PDB entry 4OIR | X-ray diffraction, 3.10 A resolution | chains B and D of the 9 polymer chains in the assembly

# Chain B
Molecule: DNA-directed RNA polymerase subunit alpha
From: Thermus thermophilus
Notes: EC 2.7.7.6
UniProtKB: Q5SHR6 (RPOA_THET8); residues 1-305 here = UniProt positions 1-305
Chain sequence (305 residues; numbered 1 to 305; the number before each row is that of its first residue):
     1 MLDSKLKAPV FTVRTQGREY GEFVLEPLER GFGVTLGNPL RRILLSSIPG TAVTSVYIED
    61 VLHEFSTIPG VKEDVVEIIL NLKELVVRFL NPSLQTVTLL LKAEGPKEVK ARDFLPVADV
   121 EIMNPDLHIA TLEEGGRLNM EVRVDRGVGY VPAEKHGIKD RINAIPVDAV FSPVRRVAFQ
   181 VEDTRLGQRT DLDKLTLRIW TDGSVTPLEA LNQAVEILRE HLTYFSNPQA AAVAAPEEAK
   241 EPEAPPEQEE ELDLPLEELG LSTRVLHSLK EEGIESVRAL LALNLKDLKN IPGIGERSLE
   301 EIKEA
Not modelled in the structure: 1, 229-305

# Chain D
Molecule: DNA-directed RNA polymerase subunit beta'
From: Thermus thermophilus
Notes: EC 2.7.7.6
UniProtKB: Q8RQE8 (RPOC_THET8); numbering as in UniProt (aligned over 1-1524)
Chain sequence (1524 residues; each row starts with the number of its first residue):
     1 MKKEVRKVRI ALASPEKIRS WSYGEVEKPE TINYRTLKPE RDGLFDERIF GPIKDYECAC
    61 GKYKRQRFEG KVCERCGVEV TKSIVRRYRM GHIELATPAA HIWFVKDVPS KIGTLLDLSA
   121 TELEQVLYFS KYIVLDPKGA ILNGVPVEKR QLLTDEEYRE LRYGKQETYP LPPGVDALVK
   181 DGEEVVKGQE LAPGVVSRLD GVALYRFPRR VRVEYVKKER AGLRLPLAAW VEKEAYKPGE
   241 ILAELPEPYL FRAEEEGVVE LKELEEGAFL VLRREDEPVA TYFLPVGMTP LVVHGEIVEK
   301 GQPLAEAKGL LRMPRQVRAA QVEAEEEGET VYLTLFLEWT EPKDYRVQPH MNVVVPEGAR
   361 VEAGDKIVAA IDPEEEVIAE AEGVVHLHEP ASILVVKARV YPFEDDVEVS TGDRVAPGDV
   421 LADGGKVKSD VYGRVEVDLV RNVVRVVESY DIDARMGAEA IQQLLKELDL EALEKELLEE
   481 MKHPSRARRA KARKRLEVVR AFLDSGNRPE WMILEAVPVL PPDLRPMVQV DGGRFATSDL
   541 NDLYRRLINR NNRLKKLLAQ GAPEIIIRNE KRMLQEAVDA LLDNGRRGAP VTNPGSDRPL
   601 RSLTDILSGK QGRFRQNLLG KRVDYSGRSV IVVGPQLKLH QCGLPKRMAL ELFKPFLLKK
   661 MEEKGIAPNV KAARRMLERQ RDIKDEVWDA LEEVIHGKVV LLNRAPTLHR LGIQAFQPVL
   721 VEGQSIQLHP LVCEAFNADF DGDQMAVHVP LSSFAQAEAR IQMLSAHNLL SPASGEPLAK
   781 PSRDIILGLY YITQVRKEKK GAGLEFATPE EALAAHERGE VALNAPIKVA GRETSVGRLK
   841 YVFANPDEAL LAVAHGIVDL QDVVTVRYMG KRLETSPGRI LFARIVAEAV EDEKVAWELI
   901 QLDVPQEKNS LKDLVYQAFL RLGMEKTARL LDALKYYGFT FSTTSGITIG IDDAVIPEEK
   961 KQYLEEADRK LLQIEQAYEM GFLTDRERYD QILQLWTETT EKVTQAVFKN FEENYPFNPL
  1021 YVMAQSGARG NPQQIRQLCG LRGLMQKPSG ETFEVPVRSS FREGLTVLEY FISSHGARKG
  1081 GADTALRTAD SGYLTRKLVD VTHEIVVREA DCGTTNYISV PLFQPDEVTR SLRLRKRADI
  1141 EAGLYGRVLA REVEVLGVRL EEGRYLSMDD VHLLIKAAEA GEIQEVPVRS PLTCQTRYGV
  1201 CQKCYGYDLS MARPVSIGEA VGIVAAQSIG EPGTQLTMRT FHTGGVAGAA DITQGLPRVI
  1261 ELFEARRPKA KAVISEIDGV VRIEETEEKL SVFVESEGFS KEYKLPKEAR LLVKDGDYVE
  1321 AGQPLTRGAI DPHQLLEAKG PEAVERYLVE EIQKVYRAQG VKLHDKHIEI VVRQMMKYVE
  1381 VTDPGDSRLL EGQVLEKWDV EALNERLIAE GKTPVAWKPL LMGVTKSALS TKSWLSAASF
  1441 QNTTHVLTEA AIAGKKDELI GLKENVILGR LIPAGTGSDF VRFTQVVDQK TLKAIEEARK
  1501 EAVEAKERPA ARRGVKREQP GKQA
Not modelled in the structure: 1-2, 1239-1253, 1503-1524
Bound ions: Zn2+ site 1: C58, C60, C73, C76; Mg2+ site 1: D739, D741, D743; Mg2+ site 2 near K840 (its only coordinating residue here); Mg2+ site 3 near I900 (its only coordinating residue here); Zn2+ site 2: C1112, C1194, C1201, C1204

# How chain B and chain D interact
Pairs across the interface - 41 pairs, chain B then chain D:
  L45(B) - L851(D)  hydrophobic
  L45(B) - H855(D)
  S46(B) - H855(D)
  H63(B) - E810(D)  salt bridge
  F65(B) - P809(D)  hydrophobic
  F65(B) - L839(D)
  D74(B) - R872(D)  salt bridge
  E77(B) - R867(D)  salt bridge
  E77(B) - R872(D)  salt bridge
  L80(B) - V842(D)
  L80(B) - F843(D)
  L80(B) - A844(D)
  L80(B) - R867(D)
  N81(B) - R867(D)  hydrogen bond
  K83(B) - V842(D)  hydrogen bond (side chain-backbone)
  K83(B) - E848(D)  salt bridge
  E84(B) - A844(D)
  E84(B) - N845(D)
  E84(B) - R867(D)  salt bridge
  Y150(B) - F843(D)
  Y150(B) - E848(D)  hydrogen bond
  Y150(B) - A852(D)  hydrophobic
  Y150(B) - H855(D)
  P152(B) - I857(D)  hydrophobic
  E154(B) - K840(D)
  V170(B) - E848(D)
  V170(B) - L851(D)  hydrophobic
  R175(B) - D847(D)
  R176(B) - R884(D)
  R176(B) - E888(D)  salt bridge
  Q180(B) - Y936(D)
  R185(B) - D689(D)  salt bridge
  R185(B) - E692(D)  salt bridge
  G187(B) - D685(D)
  Q188(B) - K646(D)
  Q188(B) - D685(D)
  Q188(B) - W688(D)  hydrogen bond
  Q188(B) - E722(D)
  T190(B) - L720(D)
  T190(B) - E722(D)
  R198(B) - E888(D)  salt bridge
Also at the interface, not in a pair above, chain B (28 interface residues in all): V76, G149, D168, S172, V174, F179

# In short
Chain B and chain D form an interface of 28 and 26 residues respectively; the contacts include 4 hydrogen
bonds and 10 salt bridges. Among the polar pairs are H63(B)-E810(D), D74(B)-R872(D) and E77(B)-R867(D).
C58(D), C60(D), C73(D) and C76(D) form the Zn2+ site 1.
Here chain B is DNA-directed RNA polymerase subunit alpha and chain D is DNA-directed RNA polymerase subunit
beta', both from Thermus thermophilus. Entry 4OIR (Crystal structure of Thermus thermophilus RNA polymerase
transcription initiation complex soaked with GE23077 and rifamycin SV) was determined by X-ray diffraction
(same publication as 4MQ9, 4OIN, 4OIO, 4OIP and 4OIQ).
